PDB entry 8CY7 | electron microscopy, 2.90 A resolution | chains B and E of the 6 polymer chains in the assembly

Chain B:
Molecule: Spike glycoprotein
Organism: Severe acute respiratory syndrome coronavirus 2
UniProtKB: P0DTC2 (SPIKE_SARS2); numbering as in UniProt (aligned over 1-1273)
Chain sequence (1273 residues; numbered 1 to 1273; the number before each row is that of its first residue):
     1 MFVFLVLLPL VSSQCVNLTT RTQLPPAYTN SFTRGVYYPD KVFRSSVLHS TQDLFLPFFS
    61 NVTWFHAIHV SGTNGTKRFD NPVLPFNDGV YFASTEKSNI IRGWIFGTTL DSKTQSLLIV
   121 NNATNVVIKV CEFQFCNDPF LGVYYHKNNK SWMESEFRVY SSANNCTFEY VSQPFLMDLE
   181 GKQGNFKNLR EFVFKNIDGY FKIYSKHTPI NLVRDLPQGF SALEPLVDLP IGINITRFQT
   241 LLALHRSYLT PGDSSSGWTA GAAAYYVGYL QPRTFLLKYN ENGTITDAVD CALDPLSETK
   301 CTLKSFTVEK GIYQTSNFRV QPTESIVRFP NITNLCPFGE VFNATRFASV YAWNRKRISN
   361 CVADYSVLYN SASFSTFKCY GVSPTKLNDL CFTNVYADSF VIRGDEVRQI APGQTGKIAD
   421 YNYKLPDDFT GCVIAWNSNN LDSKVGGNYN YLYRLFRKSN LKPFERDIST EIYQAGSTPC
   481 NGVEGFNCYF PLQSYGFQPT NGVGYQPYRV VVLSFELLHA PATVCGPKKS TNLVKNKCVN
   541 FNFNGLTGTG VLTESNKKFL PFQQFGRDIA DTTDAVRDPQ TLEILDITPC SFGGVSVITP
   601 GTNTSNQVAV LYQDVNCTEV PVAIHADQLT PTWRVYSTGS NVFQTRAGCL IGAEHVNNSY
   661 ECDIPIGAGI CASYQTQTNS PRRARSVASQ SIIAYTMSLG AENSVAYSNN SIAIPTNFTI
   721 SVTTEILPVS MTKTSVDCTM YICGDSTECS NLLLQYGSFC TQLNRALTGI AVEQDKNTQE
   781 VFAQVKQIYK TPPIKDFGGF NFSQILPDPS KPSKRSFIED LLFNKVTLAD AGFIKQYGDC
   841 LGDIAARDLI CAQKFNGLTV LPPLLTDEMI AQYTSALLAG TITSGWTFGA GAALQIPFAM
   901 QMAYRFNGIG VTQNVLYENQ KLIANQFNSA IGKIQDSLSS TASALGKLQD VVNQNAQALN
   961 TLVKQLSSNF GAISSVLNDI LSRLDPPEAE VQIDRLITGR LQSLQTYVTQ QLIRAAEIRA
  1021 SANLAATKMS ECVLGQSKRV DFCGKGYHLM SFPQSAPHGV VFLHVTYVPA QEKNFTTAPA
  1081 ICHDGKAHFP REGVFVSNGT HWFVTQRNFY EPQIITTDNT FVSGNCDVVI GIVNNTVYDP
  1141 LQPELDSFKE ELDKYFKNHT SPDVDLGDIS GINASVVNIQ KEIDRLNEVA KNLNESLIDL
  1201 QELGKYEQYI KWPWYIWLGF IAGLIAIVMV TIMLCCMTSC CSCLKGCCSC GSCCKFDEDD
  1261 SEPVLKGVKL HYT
Disordered / not traced: 1-24, 70-79, 173-185, 246-262, 677-688, 828-848, 1148-1273
Sequence notes: conflict Pro986 (Lys in P0DTC2), Pro987 (Val in P0DTC2)
Disulfide bonds: Cys131-Cys166, Cys291-Cys301, Cys336-Cys361, Cys379-Cys432, Cys391-Cys525, Cys480-Cys488, Cys617-Cys649, Cys662-Cys671, Cys738-Cys760, Cys743-Cys749, Cys1032-Cys1043, Cys1082-Cys1126
Covalent attachments: N-acetylglucosamine (NAG) linked to Asn61, Asn165, Asn234, Asn282, Asn343, Asn603, Asn657, Asn801, Asn1074, Asn1098
Ligand contacts: N-acetylglucosamine (NAG; 2-acetamido-2-deoxy-beta-D-glucopyranose): Asn331, Pro579, Gln580, Thr581, Leu582
What the authors report for this chain:
  - specificity-determining residues: Ala372 (by similarity / conservation)
  - specificity-determining residues: Lys378, His519 (proposed by the authors, not directly observed)

Chain E:
Molecule: pan-sarbecovirus nanobody 2-38
Organism: Lama glama
Notes: antibody fragment or engineered binder
Chain sequence (121 residues; each row starts with the number of its first residue):
     1 QVQLVESGGG LVQAGGSLRL SCAAAARFST SAMGWFRQAP GKEREFVAAI SWSNTNTHYA
    61 DTVKGRFTIS ADTAKETVDL QMNSLKPEDT AVYYCVQGGW GIRQPIIVDY WGKGTQVTVS
   121 S
Disulfide bonds: Cys22-Cys95

Interface between chain B and chain E:
Contacting residue pairs (20):
  Ser375(B) with Arg103(E)
  Thr376(B) with Arg103(E)
  Lys378(B) with Gln104(E); Ile107(E)
  Cys379(B) with Gly99(E)
  Tyr380(B) with Ile107(E), hydrophobic; Asp109(E)
  Gly381(B) with Thr30(E); Ser31(E); Gly98(E), hydrogen bond (backbone-backbone); Asp109(E)
  Val382(B) with Thr30(E), hydrogen bond (backbone-backbone)
  Ser383(B) with Trp52(E)
  Thr385(B) with Trp52(E), hydrogen bond
  Lys386(B) with Ser29(E); Thr30(E); Trp52(E)
  Arg408(B) with Arg44(E); Gln104(E), hydrogen bond
  Asp427(B) with Tyr110(E), hydrogen bond (backbone-side chain)
Other interface residues (no listed pair), chain B (14 interface residues in all): Asp428, Phe429
Other interface residues (no listed pair), chain E (15 interface residues in all): Gln1, Trp100, Ile102

In short:
The interface between chain B and chain E involves 14 residues on one side and 15 on the other; the contacts
include 5 hydrogen bonds. Polar contacts include Thr385(B)-Trp52(E), Arg408(B)-Gln104(E) and
Asp427(B)-Tyr110(E). Chain B binds N-acetylglucosamine. The paper reports specificity determinants Ala372(B),
Lys378(B) and His519(B).
Chain B is Spike glycoprotein (Severe acute respiratory syndrome coronavirus 2) and chain E is
pan-sarbecovirus nanobody 2-38 (Lama glama); the structure, SARS-CoV-2 Spike protein in complex with a
pan-sarbecovirus nanobody 2-34, was determined by electron microscopy, deposited together with 8CWU, 8CWV,
8CXN, 8CXQ, 8CY6, 8CY9 and 5 further entries.
